5XQ2 - chains A and B of the 8 polymer chains in the assembly; structure by X-ray diffraction, 3.33 A resolution.

== Chain A (and B) ==
Protein: TtAgo (D546N)
Source organism: Thermus thermophilus (strain HB27 / ATCC BAA-163 / DSM 7039)
Notes: chain B of this document is another copy of the same molecule, construct and numbering; everything in this record applies to it too
Reference sequence: Q746M7 (Q746M7_THET2); residues 1-685 here = UniProt positions 1-685
Sequence (685 residues; each row starts with the number of its first residue):
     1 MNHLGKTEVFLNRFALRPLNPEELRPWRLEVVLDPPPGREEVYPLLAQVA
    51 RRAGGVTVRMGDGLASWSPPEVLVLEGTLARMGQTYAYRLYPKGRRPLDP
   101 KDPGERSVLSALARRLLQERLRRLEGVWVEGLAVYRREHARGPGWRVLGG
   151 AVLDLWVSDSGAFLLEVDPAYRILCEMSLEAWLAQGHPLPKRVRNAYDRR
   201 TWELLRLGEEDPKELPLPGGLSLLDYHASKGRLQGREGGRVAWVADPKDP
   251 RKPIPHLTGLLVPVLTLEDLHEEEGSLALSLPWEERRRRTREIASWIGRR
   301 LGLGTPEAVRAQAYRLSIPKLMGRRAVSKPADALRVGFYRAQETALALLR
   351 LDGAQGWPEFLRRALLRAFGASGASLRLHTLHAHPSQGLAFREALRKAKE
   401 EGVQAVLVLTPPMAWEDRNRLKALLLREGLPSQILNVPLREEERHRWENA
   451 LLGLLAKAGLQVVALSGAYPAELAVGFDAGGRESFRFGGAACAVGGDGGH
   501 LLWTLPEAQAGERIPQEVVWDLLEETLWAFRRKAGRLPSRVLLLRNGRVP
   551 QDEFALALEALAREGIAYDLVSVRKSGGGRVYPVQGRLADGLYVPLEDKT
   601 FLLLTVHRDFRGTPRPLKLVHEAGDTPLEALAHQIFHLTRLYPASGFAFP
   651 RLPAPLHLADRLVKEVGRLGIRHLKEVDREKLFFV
Unresolved in the structure: 1-3, 324-326
Sequence notes: engineered mutation N546 (Asp in Q746M7)
Swiss-Prot annotation at these positions:
  - active site: D478, E512, D660
  - binding site (Mn(2+)): D478, D660, V685
  - mutagenesis: R172 (R172A: Reduced cleavage of target RNA; further decreased when associated with A-548), Y197 (Y197A: No change in cleavage of target RNA; when associated with 226-AHASKGA-232), Y226 to R232 (No change in cleavage of target RNA), R232 (R232A: No change in cleavage of target RNA), R418 to K422 (No cleavage of target RNA), K422 (K422A: No cleavage of target RNA), K457 (K457A: No cleavage of target RNA; when associated with 418-ANRLA-422), D478 (D478A: No cleavage of target RNA. No cleavage of tDNA, no DNA associates with TtAgo in E.coli; when associated with A-546 ...), E512 (E512A: No cleavage of tDNA), R548 (R548A: Poor cleavage of target RNA), D660 (D660A: Poor cleavage of target RNA. No cleavage of tDNA)
Reported in the primary citation:
  - mutagenesis - D546N: abolished catalytic activity (citing earlier work)

== How chain A and chain B interact ==
Residue-residue contacts (43):
  A80(A) with G83(B)
  M82(A) with M82(B), hydrogen bond (backbone-backbone); G83(B), hydrogen bond (backbone-backbone)
  G83(A) with A80(B)
  Q387(A) with E564(B)
  R392(A) with W528(B)
  R427(A) with D521(B), salt bridge; E524(B), salt bridge; E525(B), salt bridge
  E428(A) with W528(B)
  S484(A) with A510(B)
  F485(A) with F485(B), hydrophobic; A508(B); Q509(B); A510(B)
  L505(A) with R672(B)
  E507(A) with G670(B); I671(B), hydrogen bond (side chain-backbone); R672(B), hydrogen bond (side chain-backbone)
  A508(A) with F485(B); A508(B), hydrophobic
  Q509(A) with F485(B)
  A510(A) with S484(B); F485(B)
  D521(A) with R672(B), salt bridge; H673(B), salt bridge
  L522(A) with R672(B)
  E524(A) with R427(B), salt bridge
  E525(A) with R427(B), salt bridge
  W528(A) with R392(B); R427(B); E428(B)
  G670(A) with E507(B)
  I671(A) with E507(B), hydrogen bond (backbone-side chain); I671(B), hydrophobic
  R672(A) with T504(B); L505(B); E507(B), hydrogen bond (backbone-side chain); D521(B), salt bridge; L522(B); E525(B)
  H673(A) with D521(B), salt bridge
  R679(A) with K675(B)
Also at the interface, not in a pair above, chain A (31 interface residues in all): R81, T85, R482, F487, P506, V518, E564
Also at the interface, not in a pair above, chain B (30 interface residues in all): R81, Q387, R482, F487, R679

== In short ==
31 residues of chain A face 30 of chain B across their interface, with 6 hydrogen bonds and 9 salt bridges.
Polar contacts include R427(A)-D521(B), R427(A)-E524(B) and R427(A)-E525(B). Curated annotation (UniProt)
lists 3 active-site residues, 3 Mn2+-binding residues and 19 mutagenesis sites on chain A. From the paper:
D546N of chain A abolishes catalytic activity.
Chain A and chain B are both TtAgo (D546N) (Thermus thermophilus (strain HB27 / ATCC BAA-163 / DSM 7039)); the
structure, Crystal structure of T. thermophilus Argonaute protein complexed with a bulge 5A6 on the guide
strand, was determined by X-ray diffraction, deposited together with 5XP8, 5XPA, 5XPG, 5XOU and 5XOW.
